Entry 7SZ7 (electron microscopy, 3.40 A resolution); this record covers chains A and C of the 4 polymer chains in the assembly.

# Chain A
Name: Epidermal growth factor receptor
Source organism: Homo sapiens
Notes: EC 2.7.10.1
UniProt: P00533 (EGFR_HUMAN); residues -23 to 1186 here correspond to UniProt positions 1-1210 (UniProt number = residue number + 24)
Amino-acid sequence (1210 residues; row label = number of the first residue in the row; numbers below 1 keep their minus sign (Met-23 is residue -23)):
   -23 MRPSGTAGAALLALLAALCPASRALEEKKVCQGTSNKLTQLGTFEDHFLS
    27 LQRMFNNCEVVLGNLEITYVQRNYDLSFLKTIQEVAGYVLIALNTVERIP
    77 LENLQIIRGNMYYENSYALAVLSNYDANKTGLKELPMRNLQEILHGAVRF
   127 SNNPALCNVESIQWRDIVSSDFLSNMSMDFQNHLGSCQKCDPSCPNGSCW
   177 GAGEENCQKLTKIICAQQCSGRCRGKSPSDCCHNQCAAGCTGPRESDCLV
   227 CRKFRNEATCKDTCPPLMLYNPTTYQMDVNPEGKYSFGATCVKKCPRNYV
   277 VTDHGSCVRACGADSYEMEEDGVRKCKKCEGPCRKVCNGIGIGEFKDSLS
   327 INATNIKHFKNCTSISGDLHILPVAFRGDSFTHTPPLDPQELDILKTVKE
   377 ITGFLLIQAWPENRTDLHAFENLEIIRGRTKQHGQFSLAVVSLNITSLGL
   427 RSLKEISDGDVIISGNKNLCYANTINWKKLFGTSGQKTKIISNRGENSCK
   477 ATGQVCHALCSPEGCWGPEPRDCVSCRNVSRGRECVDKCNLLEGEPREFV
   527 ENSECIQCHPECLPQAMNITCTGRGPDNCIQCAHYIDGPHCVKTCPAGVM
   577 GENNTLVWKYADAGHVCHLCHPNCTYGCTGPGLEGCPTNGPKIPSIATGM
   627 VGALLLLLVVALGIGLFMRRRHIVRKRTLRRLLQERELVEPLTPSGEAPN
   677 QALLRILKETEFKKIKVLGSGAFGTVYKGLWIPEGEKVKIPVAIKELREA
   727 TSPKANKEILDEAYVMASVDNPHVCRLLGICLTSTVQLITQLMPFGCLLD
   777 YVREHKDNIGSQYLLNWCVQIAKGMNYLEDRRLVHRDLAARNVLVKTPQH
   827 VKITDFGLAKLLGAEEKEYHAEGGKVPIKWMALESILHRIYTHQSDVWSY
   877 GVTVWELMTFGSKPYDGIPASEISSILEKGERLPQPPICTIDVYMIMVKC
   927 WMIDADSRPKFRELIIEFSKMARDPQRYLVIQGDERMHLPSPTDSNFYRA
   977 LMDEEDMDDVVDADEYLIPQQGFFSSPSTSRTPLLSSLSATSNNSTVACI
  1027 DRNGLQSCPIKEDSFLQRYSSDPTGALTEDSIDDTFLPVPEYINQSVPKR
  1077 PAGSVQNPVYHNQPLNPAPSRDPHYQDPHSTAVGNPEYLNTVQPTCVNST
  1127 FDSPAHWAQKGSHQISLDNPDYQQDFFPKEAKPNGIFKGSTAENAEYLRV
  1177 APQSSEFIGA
Disordered / not traced: -23 to 0, 615-1186
Construct notes: conflict Asn232 (Asp256 in P00533)
Curated features (UniProtKB/Swiss-Prot):
  - region: Leu664 to Leu680 (Important for dimerization, phosphorylation and activation)
  - active site: Asp813 (Proton acceptor)
  - binding site (ATP): Leu694 to Val702, Lys721, Thr766, Gln767, Asp831
  - site: Tyr992 (Important for interaction with PIK3C2B)
  - modified residue: Ser205 (Phosphoserine), Thr654 (Phosphothreonine), Thr669 (Phosphothreonine), Ser671 (Phosphoserine), Lys721 (N6-(2-hydroxyisobutyryl)lysine), Tyr845 (Phosphotyrosine), Ser967 (Phosphoserine), Ser971 (Phosphoserine), Tyr974 (Phosphotyrosine), Tyr992 (Phosphotyrosine), Ser1002 (Phosphoserine), Ser1015 (Phosphoserine), Thr1017 (Phosphothreonine), Ser1018 (Phosphoserine), Ser1040 (Phosphoserine), Tyr1045 (Phosphotyrosine), Ser1046 (Phosphoserine), Ser1047 (Phosphoserine), Ser1057 (Phosphoserine), Tyr1068 (Phosphotyrosine) and 5 more in UniProt
  - lipidation (S-palmitoyl cysteine): Cys1025, Cys1122
  - glycosylation (N-linked (GlcNAc...) asparagine): Asn32 (complex), Asn49, Asn104, Asn151, Asn172, Asn328, Asn337, Asn389, Asn420, Asn504, Asn544, Asn579, Asn599 (high mannose)
  - cross-link (Glycyl lysine isopeptide (Lys-Gly)): Lys692 (interchain with G-Cter in ubiquitin), Lys713 (interchain with G-Cter in ubiquitin), Lys730 (interchain with G-Cter in ubiquitin), Lys733 (interchain with G-Cter in ubiquitin), Lys843 (interchain with G-Cter in ubiquitin), Lys905 (interchain with G-Cter in ubiquitin), Lys936 (interchain with G-Cter in ubiquitin), Lys946 (interchain with G-Cter in ubiquitin)
Cystine bridges: Cys7-Cys34, Cys133-Cys163, Cys166-Cys175, Cys170-Cys183, Cys191-Cys199, Cys195-Cys207, Cys208-Cys216, Cys212-Cys224, Cys227-Cys236, Cys240-Cys267, Cys271-Cys283, Cys287-Cys302, Cys305-Cys309, Cys313-Cys338, Cys446-Cys475, Cys482-Cys491, Cys486-Cys499, Cys502-Cys511, Cys515-Cys531, Cys534-Cys547, Cys538-Cys555, Cys558-Cys567, Cys571-Cys593, Cys596-Cys604, Cys600-Cys612
From the paper describing this entry:
  - mutagenesis - L834R: increased catalytic activity

# Chain C
Name: Transforming growth factor alpha
Source organism: Homo sapiens
UniProt: P01135 (TGFA_HUMAN); residues 1-50 here correspond to UniProt positions 40-89 (UniProt number = residue number + 39)
Amino-acid sequence (50 residues; numbered 1 to 50; the number before each row is that of its first residue):
     1 VVSHFNDCPDSHTQFCFHGTCRFLVQEDKPACVCHSGYVGARCEHADLLA
Cystine bridges: Cys8-Cys21, Cys16-Cys32, Cys34-Cys43

# How chain A and chain C interact
Contacting residue pairs - 58 pairs, chain A then chain C:
  Ser11(A) - Ala41(C)
  Asn12(A) - Gly40(C)  hydrogen bond (side chain-backbone)
  Asn12(A) - Ala41(C)
  Lys13(A) - Ala41(C)
  Leu14(A) - Leu24(C)  hydrophobic
  Leu14(A) - Ala31(C)
  Thr15(A) - Cys32(C)
  Thr15(A) - Cys34(C)
  Thr15(A) - Gly40(C)
  Thr15(A) - Ala41(C)  hydrogen bond (side chain-backbone)
  Thr15(A) - Cys43(C)
  Gln16(A) - Arg22(C)  hydrogen bond
  Gln16(A) - Cys32(C)  hydrogen bond (backbone-backbone)
  Gln16(A) - Val33(C)
  Gln16(A) - Cys34(C)  hydrogen bond (backbone-backbone)
  Leu17(A) - Cys34(C)  hydrophobic
  Leu17(A) - Tyr38(C)
  Gly18(A) - Cys34(C)  hydrogen bond (backbone-backbone)
  Arg29(A) - Leu49(C)
  Tyr45(A) - Arg22(C)
  Tyr45(A) - Leu24(C)
  Leu69(A) - His4(C)
  Leu69(A) - Phe5(C)  hydrophobic
  Tyr89(A) - Lys29(C)  hydrogen bond
  Leu98(A) - Glu27(C)
  Ser99(A) - Glu27(C)  hydrogen bond
  Tyr101(A) - His4(C)
  Tyr101(A) - Gln26(C)  hydrogen bond
  Asp102(A) - His4(C)  hydrogen bond (backbone-side chain)
  Ala103(A) - Val1(C)  hydrophobic
  Ala103(A) - Val2(C)
  Asn128(A) - Gln26(C)  hydrogen bond
  Leu325(A) - Phe17(C)  hydrophobic
  Leu325(A) - Arg42(C)
  Leu325(A) - Glu44(C)
  Pro349(A) - His18(C)
  Val350(A) - Phe17(C)  hydrophobic
  Arg353(A) - Phe17(C)
  Asp355(A) - Phe17(C)
  Asp355(A) - Arg42(C)  salt bridge
  Ser356(A) - Gln14(C)
  Phe357(A) - His12(C)
  Phe357(A) - Phe15(C)  hydrophobic
  Phe357(A) - Arg42(C)
  Leu382(A) - His45(C)
  Gln384(A) - Glu44(C)  hydrogen bond (side chain-backbone)
  Gln384(A) - Ala46(C)
  Gln408(A) - His45(C)  hydrogen bond
  Gln408(A) - Leu48(C)
  His409(A) - Val39(C)
  His409(A) - Ala46(C)
  His409(A) - Leu48(C)
  Gln411(A) - Leu49(C)
  Phe412(A) - Leu48(C)  hydrophobic
  Phe412(A) - Leu49(C)  hydrophobic
  Ala415(A) - Leu48(C)  hydrophobic
  Val417(A) - Leu48(C)  hydrophobic
  Ile438(A) - Leu48(C)
Also at the interface, not in a pair above, chain A (39 interface residues in all): Glu90, His346, Gly354, Thr358, Lys465
Also at the interface, not in a pair above, chain C (32 interface residues in all): Ser11, Pro30, Asp47

# In short
39 residues of chain A face 32 of chain C across their interface, with 13 hydrogen bonds and 1 salt bridge.
Polar contacts include Asp355(A)-Arg42(C), Asn12(A)-Gly40(C) and Thr15(A)-Ala41(C). UniProt lists active-site
residue Asp813(A) and 13 ATP-binding residues on chain A. From the paper: L834R of chain A increases catalytic
activity.
Here chain A is Epidermal growth factor receptor and chain C is Transforming growth factor alpha, both from
Homo sapiens. Entry 7SZ7 (Cryo-EM structure of the extracellular module of the full-length EGFR bound to
TGF-alpha. "tips-juxtaposed" conformation) was determined by electron microscopy (same publication as 7SYD,
7SYE, 7SZ0, 7SZ1 and 7SZ5).
